Entry 5WQR (X-ray diffraction, 0.80 A resolution); this record covers chain A.

Chain A:
Molecule: High-potential iron-sulfur protein
Source organism: Thermochromatium tepidum
Reference sequence: P80176 (HIP_THETI); residues 1-83 here = UniProt positions 1-83
Amino-acid sequence (83 residues; each row starts with the number of its first residue):
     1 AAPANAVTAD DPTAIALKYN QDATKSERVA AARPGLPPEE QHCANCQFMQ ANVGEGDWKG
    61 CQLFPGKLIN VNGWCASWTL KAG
Swiss-Prot annotation at these positions:
  - binding site ([4Fe-4S] cluster): Cys43, Cys46, Cys61, Cys75
Bound ions: 4Fe-4S cluster Fe: Cys43, Cys46, Cys61, Cys75
Small-molecule neighbours: 4Fe-4S cluster (SF4): Tyr19, Cys43, Cys46, Phe48, Met49, Cys61, Leu63, Phe64, Ile69, Trp74, Cys75, Ser77, Trp78
From the paper describing this entry:
  - 4Fe-4S cluster coordination: Cys43, Cys46, Cys61, Cys75
  - binding site for 4Fe-4S cluster: Cys75

Summary:
Ligands of chain A: 4Fe-4S cluster. Cys43, Cys46, Cys61 and Cys75 form the 4Fe-4S cluster Fe site. Curated
annotation (UniProt) lists 4 [4Fe-4S] cluster-binding residues. From the paper: a binding site for 4Fe-4S
cluster at Cys75; 4Fe-4S cluster coordination by Cys43, Cys46 and Cys61 among others.
Chain A is High-potential iron-sulfur protein (Thermochromatium tepidum); the structure, High resolution
structure of high-potential iron-sulfur protein in the reduced state, was determined by X-ray diffraction
(same publication as 5WQQ).
